3DGD - chains A and B of the 4 polymer chains in the assembly; structure by X-ray diffraction, 1.38 A resolution.

[Chain A (and B)]
Protein: Transthyretin
Organism: Homo sapiens
Notes: chain B of this document is another copy of the same molecule, construct and numbering; everything in this record applies to it too
UniProtKB: P02766 (TTHY_HUMAN); residues 1-127 here correspond to UniProt positions 21-147 (UniProt number = residue number + 20)
Amino-acid sequence (127 residues; row label = number of the first residue in the row):
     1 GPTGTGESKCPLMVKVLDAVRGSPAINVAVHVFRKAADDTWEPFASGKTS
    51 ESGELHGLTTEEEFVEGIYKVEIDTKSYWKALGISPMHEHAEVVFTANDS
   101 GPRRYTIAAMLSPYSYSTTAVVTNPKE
Unresolved in the structure: 1-9, 126-127 (chain B: 1-9, 125-127)
Construct notes: engineered mutation M87 (Phe107 in P02766), M110 (Leu130 in P02766)
Metal / ion sites: Zn2+ site 1: C10, H56; Zn2+ site 2: H31, D74; Zn2+ site 3 near E61 (its only coordinating residue here); Zn2+ site 4: H88, H90, E92
Swiss-Prot annotation at these positions:
  - binding site (L-thyroxine): K15, E54, S117
  - modified residue: C10 (Sulfocysteine), E42 (4-carboxyglutamate), S52 (Phosphoserine)
  - glycosylation: N98 (N-linked (GlcNAc...) asparagine)
Reported in the primary citation:
  - Zn2+ coordination: C10, H31, H56, E61, D74, H88, H90, E92
  - conformationally variable residues (loop rearrangement, side-chain flip): D74 to H90

[How chain A and chain B interact]
Contacting residue pairs (45):
  I68(A) - H88(B)
  I68(A) - E89(B)
  M87(A) - V93(B)  hydrophobic
  M87(A) - V94(B)
  M87(A) - F95(B)
  M87(A) - T96(B)  hydrogen bond (backbone-backbone)
  M87(A) - A120(B)  hydrophobic
  H88(A) - I68(B)
  H88(A) - V94(B)
  H88(A) - F95(B)
  H88(A) - T96(B)  hydrogen bond
  E89(A) - I68(B)
  E89(A) - T96(B)  hydrogen bond
  E92(A) - E92(B)
  E92(A) - V93(B)
  E92(A) - V94(B)  hydrogen bond (side chain-backbone)
  E92(A) - Y116(B)  hydrogen bond (backbone-side chain)
  V93(A) - M87(B)  hydrophobic
  V93(A) - E92(B)
  V93(A) - Y116(B)
  V94(A) - M87(B)
  V94(A) - H88(B)
  V94(A) - E92(B)  hydrogen bond (backbone-side chain)
  F95(A) - M87(B)
  F95(A) - H88(B)
  T96(A) - M87(B)  hydrogen bond (backbone-backbone)
  T96(A) - H88(B)  hydrogen bond
  T96(A) - E89(B)  hydrogen bond
  Y114(A) - T119(B)
  Y114(A) - A120(B)  hydrogen bond (backbone-backbone)
  Y114(A) - V122(B)  hydrophobic
  S115(A) - T118(B)  hydrogen bond (side chain-backbone)
  S115(A) - T119(B)  hydrogen bond
  Y116(A) - Y116(B)
  Y116(A) - S117(B)
  Y116(A) - T118(B)  hydrogen bond (backbone-backbone)
  S117(A) - Y116(B)
  S117(A) - S117(B)  hydrogen bond
  T118(A) - S115(B)  hydrogen bond (backbone-side chain)
  T118(A) - Y116(B)  hydrogen bond (backbone-backbone)
  T119(A) - Y114(B)
  T119(A) - S115(B)  hydrogen bond
  A120(A) - M87(B)  hydrophobic
  A120(A) - Y114(B)  hydrogen bond (backbone-backbone)
  V122(A) - Y114(B)  hydrophobic

[Overview]
The chain A/chain B interface involves 17 residues from each chain; the contacts include 18 hydrogen bonds.
Polar contacts include H88(A)-T96(B), E89(A)-T96(B) and E92(A)-V94(B). C10(A) and H56(A) form the Zn2+ site 1.
UniProt lists 3 L-thyroxine-binding residues on chain A. The paper reports Zn2+ coordination by C10(A), H31(A)
and H56(A) among others; conformational variability at D74(A).
Chain A and chain B are both Transthyretin (Homo sapiens); the structure, Crystal structure of the F87M/L110M
mutant of human transthyretin at pH 4.6, was determined by X-ray diffraction together with 3GPS, 3GRB, 3GRG
and 3DID from the same study.
